1ESZ - chain A; structure by X-ray diffraction, 2.00 A resolution.

[Chain A]
Name: Ferrichrome-binding periplasmic protein
Organism: Escherichia coli
UniProt: P07822 (FHUD_ECOLI); residues 31-296 here = UniProt positions 31-296
Chain sequence (266 residues; row label = number of the first residue in the row):
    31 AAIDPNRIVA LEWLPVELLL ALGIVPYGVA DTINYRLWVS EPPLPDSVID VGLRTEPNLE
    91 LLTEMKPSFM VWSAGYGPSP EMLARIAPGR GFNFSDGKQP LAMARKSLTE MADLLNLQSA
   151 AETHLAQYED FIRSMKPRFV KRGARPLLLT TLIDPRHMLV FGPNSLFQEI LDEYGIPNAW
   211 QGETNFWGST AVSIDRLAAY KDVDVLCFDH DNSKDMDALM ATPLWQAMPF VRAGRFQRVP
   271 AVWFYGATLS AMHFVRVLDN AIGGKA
Unresolved in the structure: 31-32, 293-296
Swiss-Prot annotation at these positions:
  - binding site (Fe(III)-coprogen): Trp68, Arg84, Ser103, Tyr106, Phe124, Trp217, Trp273, Phe274, Tyr275
  - site (Interaction with FhuB): Glu86, Asn88, Glu90, His187, Ser223, Arg226
  - mutagenesis: Trp68 (W68L: Decreases binding of coprogen. Does not bind aerobactin and ferrichrome. Increases resistance to albomycin)
Small-molecule neighbours: coprogen (CPO): Glu42, Trp43, Leu44, Asn64, Trp68, Arg84, Thr85, Ser103, Tyr106, Phe124, Ile183, Leu189, Trp217, Trp273, Phe274, Tyr275

[In short]
Bound to chain A: coprogen. From UniProt: 9 Fe(III)-coprogen-binding residues and one mutagenesis site.
Chain A is Ferrichrome-binding periplasmic protein (Escherichia coli); the structure, Structure of the
periplasmic ferric siderophore binding protein fhud complexed with coprogen, was determined by X-ray
diffraction together with 1K2V and 1K7S from the same study.
